PDB entry 8BQ5 | electron microscopy, 2.73 A resolution | chains C and D of the 67 polymer chains in the assembly

Chain C:
Protein: NADH dehydrogenase [ubiquinone] iron-sulfur protein 3
Source organism: Arabidopsis thaliana
Notes: EC 7.1.1.2
UniProtKB: Q95748 (NDUS3_ARATH); residue numbers follow UniProt; this construct covers 1-190
Chain sequence (190 residues; numbered 1 to 190; the number before each row is that of its first residue):
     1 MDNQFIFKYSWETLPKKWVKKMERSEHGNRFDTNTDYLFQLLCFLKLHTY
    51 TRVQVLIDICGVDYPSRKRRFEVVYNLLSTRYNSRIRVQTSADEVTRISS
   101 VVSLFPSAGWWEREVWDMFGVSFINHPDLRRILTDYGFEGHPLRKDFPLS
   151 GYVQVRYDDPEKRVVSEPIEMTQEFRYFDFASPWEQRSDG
Unresolved in the structure: 182-190

Chain D:
Protein: NADH dehydrogenase [ubiquinone] iron-sulfur protein 2
Source organism: Arabidopsis thaliana
Notes: EC 7.1.1.2
UniProtKB: P93306 (NDUS2_ARATH); residues 1-394 here = UniProt positions 1-394
Chain sequence (394 residues; row label = number of the first residue in the row):
     1 MTTRKRQIKNFTLNFGPQHPAAHGVLRLVLEMNGEVVERAEPHIGLLHRG
    51 TEKLIEYKTYLQALPYFDRLDYVSMMAQEHAYSLAVEKLLNCEVPLRAQY
   101 IRVLFCEITRILNHLLALTTHAMDVGALTPFLWAFEEREKLLEFYERVSG
   151 ARMHASFIRPGGVAQDLPLGLCRDIDSFTQQFASRIDELEEMLTGNRIWK
   201 QRLVDIGTVTAQQAKDWGFSGVMLRGSGVCWDLRRAAPYDVYDQLDFDVP
   251 VGTRGDCYDRYCIRIEEMRQSLRIIVQCLNQMPSGMIKADDRKLCPPSRC
   301 RMKLSMESLIHHFELYTEGFSVPASSTYTAVEAPKGEFGVFLVSNGSNRP
   351 YRCKIRAPGFAHLQGLDFMSKHHMLADVVTIIGTQDIVFGEVDR
Unresolved in the structure: 1-9
Differences from the reference sequence: conflict Leu70 (Ser in P93306), Ser227 (Pro in P93306), Leu309 (Ser in P93306)

How chain C and chain D interact:
Contacting residue pairs - 75 pairs, chain C then chain D:
  Glu26(C) with Lys88(D)
  His27(C) with Lys88(D); Leu89(D); Ser325(D); Ser326(D); Thr327(D), hydrogen bond (backbone-side chain)
  Gln54(C) with Lys215(D)
  Val55(C) with Lys215(D)
  Ile57(C) with Tyr328(D); Glu337(D); Arg356(D), hydrogen bond (backbone-side chain)
  Asp58(C) with Lys354(D); Arg356(D)
  Ile59(C) with Lys354(D)
  Cys60(C) with Phe341(D), hydrophobic; Lys354(D)
  Gly61(C) with Arg352(D), hydrogen bond (backbone-side chain)
  Val62(C) with Tyr351(D), hydrophobic
  Asp63(C) with Tyr351(D), hydrogen bond (backbone-side chain)
  Tyr64(C) with Tyr351(D), hydrophobic
  Pro65(C) with Tyr351(D)
  Asn76(C) with Tyr328(D)
  Leu78(C) with Trp231(D), hydrophobic
  Thr80(C) with Lys215(D); Trp231(D)
  Asn83(C) with Trp231(D); Ala236(D), hydrogen bond (side chain-backbone)
  Arg85(C) with Leu233(D); Tyr328(D); Ala330(D); Glu337(D), salt bridge
  Arg87(C) with Ser326(D), hydrogen bond; Thr327(D); Phe341(D)
  Pro106(C) with Asp216(D); Trp217(D), hydrophobic; Gln364(D)
  Ser107(C) with Asp216(D), hydrogen bond (backbone-backbone); Trp217(D); Gly218(D); Gln364(D), hydrogen bond (backbone-side chain)
  Gly109(C) with Gln364(D)
  Trp110(C) with Pro42(D), hydrophobic; Phe360(D); Leu363(D), hydrophobic; Gln364(D), hydrogen bond (backbone-side chain)
  Trp111(C) with Lys354(D); Arg356(D); Phe360(D), hydrophobic; Ala361(D), hydrophobic; Gln364(D)
  Glu114(C) with Phe360(D); Arg394(D), salt bridge
  Phe119(C) with Arg352(D)
  Arg130(C) with Glu41(D), salt bridge
  Ile132(C) with Ile44(D)
  Leu133(C) with Gly45(D); His48(D); Asp393(D)
  Tyr136(C) with His43(D)
  Pro142(C) with Lys53(D), hydrogen bond (backbone-side chain)
  Leu143(C) with Glu52(D); Lys53(D); Arg352(D)
  Arg144(C) with Lys53(D), hydrogen bond (backbone-side chain)
  Lys145(C) with Glu56(D), salt bridge; Tyr351(D), hydrogen bond (side chain-backbone)
  Phe147(C) with Lys53(D), hydrogen bond (backbone-side chain)
  Leu149(C) with Lys53(D); Leu54(D), hydrophobic; Tyr57(D), hydrophobic
  Phe175(C) with Tyr57(D), hydrophobic
  Tyr177(C) with Arg349(D)
  Phe180(C) with Thr317(D); Glu318(D)
Interface residues without a listed pair, chain C (45 interface residues in all): Arg30, Leu56, Val74, Phe105, Met118, Pro148
Interface residues without a listed pair, chain D (44 interface residues in all): Lys58, Gln212, Val343, Asn348

Summary:
Chain C and chain D form an interface of 45 and 44 residues respectively, with 13 hydrogen bonds and 4 salt
bridges. Polar contacts include Arg85(C)-Glu337(D), Glu114(C)-Arg394(D) and Arg130(C)-Glu41(D).
Here chain C is NADH dehydrogenase [ubiquinone] iron-sulfur protein 3 and chain D is NADH dehydrogenase
[ubiquinone] iron-sulfur protein 2, both from Arabidopsis thaliana. Entry 8BQ5 (Cryo-EM structure of the
Arabidopsis thaliana I+III2 supercomplex (Complete conformation 1 composition)) was determined by electron
microscopy (same publication as 8BED, 8BEE, 8BEF, 8BEH, 8BEL, 8BEP, 8BPX and 8BQ6).
